6UU2 - chains DDD and 222 of the 9 polymer chains in the assembly; structure by X-ray diffraction, 4.40 A resolution (low resolution: residue-level contacts below are approximate; hydrogen-bond / salt-bridge calls are withheld).

Chain DDD:
Protein: DNA-directed RNA polymerase subunit beta'
Organism: Escherichia coli
Notes: EC 2.7.7.6
UniProt: P0A8T7 (RPOC_ECOLI); numbering as in UniProt (aligned over 1-1407)
Sequence (1407 residues; row label = number of the first residue in the row):
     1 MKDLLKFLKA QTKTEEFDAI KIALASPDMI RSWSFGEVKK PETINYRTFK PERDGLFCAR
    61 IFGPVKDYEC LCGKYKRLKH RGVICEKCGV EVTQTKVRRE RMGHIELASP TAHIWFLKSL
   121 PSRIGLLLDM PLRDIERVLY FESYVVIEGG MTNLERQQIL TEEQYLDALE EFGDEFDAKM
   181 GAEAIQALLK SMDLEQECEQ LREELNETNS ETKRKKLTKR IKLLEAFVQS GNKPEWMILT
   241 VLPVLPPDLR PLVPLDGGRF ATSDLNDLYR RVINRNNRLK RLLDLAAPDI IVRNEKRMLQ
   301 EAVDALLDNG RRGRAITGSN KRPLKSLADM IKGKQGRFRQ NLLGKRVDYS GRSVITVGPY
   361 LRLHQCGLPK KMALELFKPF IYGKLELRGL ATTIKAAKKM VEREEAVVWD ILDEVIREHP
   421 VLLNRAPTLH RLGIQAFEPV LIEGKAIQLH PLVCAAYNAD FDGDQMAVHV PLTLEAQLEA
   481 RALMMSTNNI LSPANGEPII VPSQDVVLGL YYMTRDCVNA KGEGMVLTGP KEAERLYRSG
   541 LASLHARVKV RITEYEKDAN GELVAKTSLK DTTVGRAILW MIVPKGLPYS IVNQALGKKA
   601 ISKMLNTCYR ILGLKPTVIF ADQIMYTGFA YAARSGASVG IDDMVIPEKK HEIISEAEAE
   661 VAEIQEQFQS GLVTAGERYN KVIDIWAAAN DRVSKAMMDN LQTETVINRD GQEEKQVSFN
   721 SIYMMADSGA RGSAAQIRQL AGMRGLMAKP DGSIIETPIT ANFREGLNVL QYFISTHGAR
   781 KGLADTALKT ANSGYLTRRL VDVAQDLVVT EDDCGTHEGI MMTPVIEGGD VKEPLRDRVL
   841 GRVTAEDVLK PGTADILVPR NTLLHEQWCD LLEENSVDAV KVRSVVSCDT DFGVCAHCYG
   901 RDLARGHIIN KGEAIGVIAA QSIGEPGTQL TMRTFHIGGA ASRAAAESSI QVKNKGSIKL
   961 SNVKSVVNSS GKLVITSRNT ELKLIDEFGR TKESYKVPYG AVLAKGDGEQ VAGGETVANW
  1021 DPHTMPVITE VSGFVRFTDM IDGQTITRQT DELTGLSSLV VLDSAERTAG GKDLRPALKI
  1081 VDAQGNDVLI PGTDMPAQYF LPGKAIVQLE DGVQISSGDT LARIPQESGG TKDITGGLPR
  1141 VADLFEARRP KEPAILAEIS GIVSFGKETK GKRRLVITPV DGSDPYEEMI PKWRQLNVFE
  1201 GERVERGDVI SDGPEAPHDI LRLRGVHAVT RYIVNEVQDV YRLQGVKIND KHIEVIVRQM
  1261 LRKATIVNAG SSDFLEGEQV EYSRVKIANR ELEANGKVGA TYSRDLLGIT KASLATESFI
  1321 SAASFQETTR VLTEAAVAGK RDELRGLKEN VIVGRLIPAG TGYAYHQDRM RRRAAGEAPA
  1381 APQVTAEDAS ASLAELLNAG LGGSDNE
Not modelled in the structure: 1-14, 932-943, 1377-1407
Curated features (UniProtKB/Swiss-Prot):
  - binding site (Zn(2+)): Cys70, Cys72, Cys85, Cys88, Cys814, Cys888, Cys895, Cys898
  - binding site (Mg(2+)): Asp460, Asp462, Asp464
  - modified residue: Lys983 (N6-acetyllysine)
  - mutagenesis: Gln504 (Q504P: Resistant to antibiotics salinamide A and B), Asn690 (N690D: Resistant to antibiotics salinamide A and B), Met697 (M697V: Resistant to antibiotics salinamide A and B), Ala735 (A735T: Resistant to antibiotics salinamide A and B), Arg738 (R738C/H/P/S: Resistant to antibiotics salinamide A and B), Ala748 (A748E: Resistant to antibiotics salinamide A and B), Pro758 (P758S/T: Resistant to antibiotics salinamide A and B), Phe763 (F763C: Resistant to antibiotics salinamide A and B), Ser775 (S775A: Resistant to antibiotics salinamide A and B), Ala779 (A779T/V: Resistant to antibiotics salinamide A and B), Arg780 (R780C: Resistant to antibiotics salinamide A and B), Gly782 (G782A/C: Resistant to antibiotics salinamide A and B), 1 further mutagenesis entry in UniProt

Chain 222:
Molecule: Synthethic DNA 50-MER (promoter template strand)
Sequence (50 nucleotides; row label = number of the first residue in the row):
     3 TCCGCGTCAG ACTCGTAGGA TTATAGCATA CGTGAGGTGG GATGTCAAGG
Not modelled in the structure: 38-52

How chain DDD and chain 222 interact:
Pairs across the interface - 30 pairs, chain DDD then chain 222:
  Arg259(DDD) with DG21(222); DA22(222)
  Arg311(DDD) with DC10(222)
  Ser319(DDD) with DA22(222); DT23(222)
  Asn320(DDD) with DA22(222)
  Lys332(DDD) with DC10(222); DA11(222)
  Lys334(DDD) with DA13(222); DC14(222)
  Arg339(DDD) with DG12(222)
  Arg346(DDD) with DC16(222)
  Arg352(DDD) with DC16(222); DG17(222)
  Ala426(DDD) with DT15(222)
  Pro427(DDD) with DC14(222)
  Ala787(DDD) with DA13(222)
  Thr790(DDD) with DA13(222)
  Ala791(DDD) with DG12(222); DA13(222)
  Gly794(DDD) with DA13(222)
  Tyr795(DDD) with DA11(222); DG12(222); DA13(222)
  Arg798(DDD) with DG12(222)
  Gln1326(DDD) with DA11(222)
  Glu1327(DDD) with DC10(222); DA11(222)
  Arg1330(DDD) with DT9(222); DC10(222)
Also at the interface, not in a pair above, chain DDD (23 interface residues in all): Thr212, Thr1328, Thr1329
Also at the interface, not in a pair above, chain 222 (13 interface residues in all): DT3

Summary:
The interface between chain DDD and chain 222 involves 23 residues on one side and 13 on the other. From
UniProt: 8 Zn2+-binding residues, 3 Mg2+-binding residues and 13 mutagenesis sites on chain DDD.
Here chain DDD is DNA-directed RNA polymerase subunit beta' (Escherichia coli) and chain 222 is Synthethic DNA
50-MER (promoter template strand). Entry 6UU2 (E. coli sigma-S transcription initiation complex with 3-nt RNA
("Old" crystal soaked with GTP and ATP ...) was determined by X-ray diffraction, deposited together with 6UTV,
6UTW, 6UTX, 6UTY, 6UTZ, 6UU0 and 11 further entries.
